PDB entry 9NRB | X-ray diffraction, 2.65 A resolution | chains E and F of the 6 polymer chains in the assembly

# Chain E
Molecule: Hemagglutinin HA1 chain
From: Influenza A virus
Reference sequence: A0A6M2RJB8 (A0A6M2RJB8_9INFA); the construct lacks a stretch of the UniProt sequence, so the offset changes along the chain: 11-55 = UniProt 17-61; 56-83 = UniProt 63-90; 84-96 = UniProt 92-104; 97-125 = UniProt 106-134; 3 more segments
Chain sequence (328 residues; numbered 8 to 328 plus 7 insertion-coded residues; the number before each row is that of its first residue; a row labelled like 125A-125B holds insertion residues (125A, then the next letters in order)):
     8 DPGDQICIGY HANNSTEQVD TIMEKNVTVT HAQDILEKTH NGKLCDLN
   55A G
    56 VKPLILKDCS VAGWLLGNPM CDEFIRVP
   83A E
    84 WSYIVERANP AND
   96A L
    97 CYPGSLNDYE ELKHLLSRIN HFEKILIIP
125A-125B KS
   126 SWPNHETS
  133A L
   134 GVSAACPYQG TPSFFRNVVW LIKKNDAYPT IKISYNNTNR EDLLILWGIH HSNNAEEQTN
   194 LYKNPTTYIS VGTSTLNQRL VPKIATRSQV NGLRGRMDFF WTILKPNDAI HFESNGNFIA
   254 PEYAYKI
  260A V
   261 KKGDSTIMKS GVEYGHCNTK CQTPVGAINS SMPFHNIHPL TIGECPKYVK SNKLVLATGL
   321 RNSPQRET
Disordered / not traced: 324-328
Differences from the reference sequence: expression tag (8-10); engineered mutation Leu226 (Gln238 in A0A6M2RJB8)
Disulfides: Cys52-Cys277, Cys64-Cys76, Cys97-Cys139, Cys281-Cys305
Covalently attached groups: N-acetylglucosamine (NAG) linked to Asn169, Asn289
Reported in the primary citation:
  - mutagenesis - Q226L: unchanged binding to avian-type receptors
  - mutagenesis - Q226L: increased binding to human-type receptors

# Chain F
Molecule: Hemagglutinin HA2 chain
From: Influenza A virus
Reference sequence: A0A6M2RJB8 (A0A6M2RJB8_9INFA); residues 1-173 here correspond to UniProt positions 343-515 (UniProt number = residue number + 342)
Chain sequence (177 residues; row label = number of the first residue in the row):
     1 GLFGAIAGFI EGGWQGMVDG WYGYHHSNEQ GSGYAADKES TQKAIDGVTN KVNSIIDKMN
    61 TQFEAVGREF NNLERRIENL NKKMEDGFLD VWTYNAELLV LMENERTLDF HDSNVKNLYD
   121 KVRLQLRDNA KELGNGCFEF YHKCDNECME SVRNGTYDYP QYSEEARLKR EEISSGR
Disordered / not traced: 1-5
Differences from the reference sequence: expression tag (174-177)
Disulfides: Cys144-Cys148
Covalently attached groups: glycan linked to Asn154

# Chain E / chain F interface
Pairs across the interface (123):
  Asp8(E) with Glu139(F)
  Gly10(E) with Ser27(F); Glu139(F), hydrogen bond (backbone-side chain)
  Asp11(E) with Ser27(F); Asn28(F); Glu29(F); Phe138(F); Glu139(F); Phe140(F), hydrogen bond (backbone-backbone); Lys143(F); Cys144(F), hydrogen bond (side chain-backbone)
  Gln12(E) with His26(F); Ser27(F), hydrogen bond (backbone-backbone); Leu133(F); Phe138(F); Met149(F)
  Ile13(E) with His25(F); His26(F); Cys137(F); Phe138(F), hydrogen bond (backbone-backbone); Phe140(F), hydrophobic
  Cys14(E) with Ile6(F), hydrogen bond (side chain-backbone); Trp14(F), hydrophobic; Tyr24(F); His25(F), hydrogen bond (backbone-backbone); Gly136(F); Cys137(F), disulfide
  Ile15(E) with Gly8(F); Phe9(F), hydrogen bond (backbone-backbone); Trp14(F); Gly23(F); Tyr24(F), hydrophobic; Val115(F); Leu118(F), hydrophobic; Tyr119(F), hydrophobic; Gly136(F), hydrogen bond (backbone-backbone)
  Gly16(E) with Trp14(F); Tyr22(F); Gly23(F), hydrogen bond (backbone-backbone)
  Tyr17(E) with Phe9(F); Gly12(F); Gly13(F), hydrogen bond (side chain-backbone); Trp14(F), hydrogen bond (backbone-backbone); Trp21(F)
  His18(E) with Trp14(F); Met17(F); Gly20(F); Trp21(F), hydrogen bond (backbone-backbone)
  Ala19(E) with Gly13(F); Trp14(F), hydrogen bond (backbone-backbone); Gln15(F)
  Asn20(E) with Gln15(F), hydrogen bond (backbone-side chain)
  Val26(E) with Asn104(F)
  Asp27(E) with Leu101(F); Asn104(F), hydrogen bond (backbone-side chain)
  Thr28(E) with Leu101(F); Asn104(F); Glu105(F), hydrogen bond; Leu108(F)
  Ile29(E) with Leu98(F), hydrophobic; Leu101(F), hydrogen bond (backbone-backbone); Glu105(F)
  Met30(E) with Glu105(F), hydrogen bond (backbone-side chain)
  Val34(E) with Leu108(F), hydrophobic
  Gln40(E) with Val52(F)
  Ile42(E) with Ile55(F), hydrophobic; Val100(F), hydrophobic
  Leu54(E) with Phe63(F), hydrophobic
  Glu106(E) with Glu69(F)
  His110(E) with Glu69(F), salt bridge
  Arg114(E) with Phe63(F)
  Asp264(E) with Phe63(F)
  Ser265(E) with Ala65(F)
  Thr266(E) with Ala65(F); Val66(F); Gly67(F); Glu69(F), hydrogen bond
  Ser291(E) with Ile56(F)
  Pro293(E) with Met59(F)
  Phe294(E) with Met59(F), hydrophobic; Trp92(F), hydrophobic; Ala96(F), hydrophobic
  Pro299(E) with Val66(F)
  Leu300(E) with Val66(F), hydrophobic; Arg68(F)
  Thr301(E) with Glu64(F); Ala65(F); Val66(F), hydrogen bond (backbone-backbone)
  Ile302(E) with Phe63(F), hydrophobic; Glu64(F); Ala65(F), hydrophobic
  Gly303(E) with Gln62(F); Phe63(F); Glu64(F), hydrogen bond (backbone-backbone)
  Glu304(E) with Gln62(F); Phe63(F)
  Cys305(E) with Thr61(F)
  Lys307(E) with Met59(F); Asn60(F), hydrogen bond (side chain-backbone); Thr61(F); Trp92(F)
  Tyr308(E) with Leu89(F)
  Val309(E) with Leu89(F), hydrophobic; Trp92(F), hydrophobic; Thr93(F)
  Lys310(E) with Leu89(F); Thr93(F), hydrogen bond (backbone-side chain)
  Ser311(E) with Glu97(F), hydrogen bond
  Leu314(E) with Ala96(F), hydrophobic
  Val315(E) with Val100(F); Asn104(F), hydrogen bond (backbone-side chain)
  Leu316(E) with Val52(F), hydrophobic; Ile55(F), hydrophobic; Val100(F), hydrophobic; Asn104(F)
  Ala317(E) with Asn104(F), hydrogen bond (backbone-side chain); Thr107(F)
  Thr318(E) with Trp21(F); Val48(F)
  Gly319(E) with His111(F), hydrogen bond (backbone-side chain)
  Leu320(E) with Trp21(F); His111(F)
  Arg321(E) with Leu108(F)
Interface residues without a listed pair, chain E (55 interface residues in all): Pro9, Asn21, Glu31, Met292, Lys313
Interface residues without a listed pair, chain F (70 interface residues in all): Ala7, Val18, Phe70, Asn71, Met102, Glu103, Asp109, Asp112, Val122, Leu126, His142, Arg153
Cross-chain cystine bridges: Cys14(E)-Cys137(F)

# Overview
55 residues of chain E and 70 residues of chain F are in contact; the contacts include 1 disulfide bond, 28
hydrogen bonds and 1 salt bridge. Polar pairs include His110(E)-Glu69(F), Gly10(E)-Glu139(F) and
Asp11(E)-Cys144(F). The paper reports that Q226L of chain E increases binding to human-type receptors; Q226L
of chain E leaves binding to avian-type receptors unchanged.
Chain E is Hemagglutinin HA1 chain and chain F is Hemagglutinin HA2 chain, both from Influenza A virus; the
structure, Crystal structure of H5 hemagglutinin Q226L mutant from the influenza virus
A/duck/France/1611008h/16 with LSTc, was determined by X-ray diffraction, deposited together with 9NR2 and
9NR5.
